PDB entry 2FBD | X-ray diffraction, 1.90 A resolution | chain A

[Chain A]
Name: Lysozyme 1
Source organism: Musca domestica
Notes: EC 3.2.1.17
Reference sequence: Q7YT16 (LYS1_MUSDO); residues 1-122 here correspond to UniProt positions 20-141 (UniProt number = residue number + 19)
Sequence (122 residues; each row starts with the number of its first residue):
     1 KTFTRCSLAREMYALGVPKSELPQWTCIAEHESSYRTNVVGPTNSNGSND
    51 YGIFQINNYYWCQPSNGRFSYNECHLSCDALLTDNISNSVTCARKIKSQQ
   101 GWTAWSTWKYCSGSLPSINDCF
UniProt features mapped onto this chain:
  - active site: Glu32, Asp50
  - glycosylation (N-linked (GlcNAc...) asparagine): Asn46, Asn85
Disulfide bonds: Cys6-Cys121, Cys27-Cys111, Cys62-Cys78, Cys74-Cys92

[Overview]
UniProt lists active-site residues Glu32 and Asp50.
Chain A is Lysozyme 1 (Musca domestica); the structure, The crystallographic structure of the digestive
lysozyme 1 from Musca domestica at 1.90 Ang, was determined by X-ray diffraction (same publication as 2H5Z).
